4UDY - chain X; structure by X-ray diffraction, 1.09 A resolution.

# Chain X
Molecule: Carbon monoxide dehydrogenase 2
From: Carboxydothermus hydrogenoformans
Notes: EC 1.2.99.2
UniProt: Q9F8A8 (COOS2_CARHZ); residues 1-636 here = UniProt positions 1-636
Sequence (636 residues; row label = number of the first residue in the row):
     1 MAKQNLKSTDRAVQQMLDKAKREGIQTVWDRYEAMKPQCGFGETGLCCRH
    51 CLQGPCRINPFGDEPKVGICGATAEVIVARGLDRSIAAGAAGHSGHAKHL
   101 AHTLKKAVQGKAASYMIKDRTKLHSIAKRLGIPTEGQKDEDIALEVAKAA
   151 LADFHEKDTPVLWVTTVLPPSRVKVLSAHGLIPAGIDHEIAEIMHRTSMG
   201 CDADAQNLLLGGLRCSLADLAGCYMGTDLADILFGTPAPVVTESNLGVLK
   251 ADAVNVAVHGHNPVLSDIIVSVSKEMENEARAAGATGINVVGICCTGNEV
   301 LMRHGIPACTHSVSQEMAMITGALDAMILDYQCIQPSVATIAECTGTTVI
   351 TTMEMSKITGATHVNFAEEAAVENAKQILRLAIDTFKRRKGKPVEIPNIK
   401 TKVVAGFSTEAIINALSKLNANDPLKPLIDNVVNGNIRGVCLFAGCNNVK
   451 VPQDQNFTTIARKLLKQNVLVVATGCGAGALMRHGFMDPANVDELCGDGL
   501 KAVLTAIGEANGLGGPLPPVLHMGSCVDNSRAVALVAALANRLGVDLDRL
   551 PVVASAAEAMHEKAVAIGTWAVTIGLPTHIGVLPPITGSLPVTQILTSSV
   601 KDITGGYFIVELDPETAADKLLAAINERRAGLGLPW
Disordered / not traced: 1-3
Bound ions: 2Fe-2S cluster Fe: Cys39, Cys47; 4Fe-4S cluster Fe: Cys48, Cys51, Cys56, Cys70; Fe2+: His261, Cys295, Cys526 (together with cyanic acid, fe(3)-ni(1)-S(4) cluster); fe(3)-ni(1)-S(4) cluster Fe: Cys333, Cys446, Cys476, Cys526 (together with cyanic acid)
Residues lining bound ligands:
  - cyanic acid (0NM): His93, His261, Cys295, Gln332, Cys526, Lys563, Ile567
  - cyanic acid / fe(3)-ni(1)-S(4) cluster: His93, His261, Cys294, Cys295, Ser312, Gln332, Cys333, Gly445, Cys446, Gly475, Cys476, Cys526, Met560, His561, Lys563, Ile567
  - 2Fe-2S cluster (FES): Cys39, Phe41, Gly42, Cys47, Arg49, Pro55
  - 4Fe-4S cluster (SF4): Cys48, Arg49, His50, Cys51, Gln53, Gly54, Cys56, Gly68, Ile69, Cys70, Ala72, Ile77, Arg80, Met199
  - fe(3)-ni(1)-S(4) cluster (WCC): His261, Cys294, Cys295, Ser312, Cys333, Gly445, Cys446, Gly475, Cys476, Cys526, Met560, His561, Lys563
UniProt features mapped onto this chain:
  - binding site ([4Fe-4S] cluster): Cys39, Cys47, Cys48, Cys51, Cys56, Cys70
  - binding site ([Ni-4Fe-5S] cluster): His261, Cys295, Cys333, Cys446, Cys476, Cys526

# Summary
Ligands of chain X: 4Fe-4S cluster, 2Fe-2S cluster, fe(3)-ni(1)-S(4) cluster, cyanic acid and cyanic acid /
fe(3)-ni(1)-S(4) cluster. The 2Fe-2S cluster Fe site is built by Cys39 and Cys47. UniProt lists 6 [4Fe-4S]
cluster-binding residues and 6 [Ni-4Fe-5S] cluster-binding residues.
Chain X is Carbon monoxide dehydrogenase 2 (Carboxydothermus hydrogenoformans); the structure, NCO- bound to
cluster C of Ni,Fe-CO dehydrogenase at true-atomic resolution, was determined by X-ray diffraction (same
publication as 4UDX).
